PDB entry 5KVG | X-ray diffraction, 1.40 A resolution | chains E and H of the 3 polymer chains in the assembly

[Chain E]
Protein: ZIKA Envelope DIII
From: Zika virus
Reference sequence: A0A024B7W1 (A0A024B7W1_ZIKV); residues 299-407 here correspond to UniProt positions 589-697 (UniProt number = residue number + 290)
Chain sequence (110 residues; row label = number of the first residue in the row):
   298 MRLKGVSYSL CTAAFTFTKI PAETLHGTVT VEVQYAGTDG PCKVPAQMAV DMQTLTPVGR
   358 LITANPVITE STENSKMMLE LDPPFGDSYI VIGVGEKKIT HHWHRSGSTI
Not modelled in the structure: 405-407
Sequence notes: initiating methionine (298)
Disulfides: Cys-308/Cys-339

[Chain H]
Protein: ZV-67 Antibody Fab Heavy Chain
From: Mus musculus
Notes: antibody fragment or engineered binder
Chain sequence (219 residues; each row starts with the number of its first residue; note: 16 numbers in that range are skipped by the numbering (no residue carries them; nothing is unmodelled there); a row labelled like 82A-82C holds insertion residues (82A, then the next letters in order)):
     1 EAQLQQSGTG LARPGASVKL SCKASGYTFT SYGISWVTQR AGQGLEWIGV IY
   52A P
    53 RSGNTYYNEK FRGKATLTAD KSSSSAYMEL
82A-82C RGL
    83 TAEDSAVYFC ARENYGS
   101 VYWGQGTTLT VSSAKTTAPS VYPLAPVCGG TT
   135 GSSVTLGCLV KGYFPEPVTL
   156 TW
   162 NSGSLSSG
   171 VHTFPALLQS
   183 GLYTLSSSVT VTSN
   198 TWP
   202 SQTIT
   208 CNVAHPASST KVDKKI
   226 EPRVPI
Modified positions: Glu-1 (pyroglutamic acid; PCA)
Disulfides: Cys-22/Cys-92, Cys-142/Cys-208

[Chain E / chain H interface]
Contacting residue pairs (27):
  Thr-309(E) / Tyr-32(H)  hydrogen bond (backbone-side chain)
  Ala-310(E) / Tyr-32(H)  hydrophobic
  Ala-310(E) / Asn-96(H)
  Ala-311(E) / Asn-96(H)  hydrogen bond (backbone-side chain)
  Ala-311(E) / Tyr-97(H)
  Thr-313(E) / Tyr-97(H)
  Gln-331(E) / Tyr-97(H)
  Tyr-332(E) / Tyr-97(H)
  Ala-333(E) / Asn-96(H)
  Ala-333(E) / Tyr-97(H)
  Gly-334(E) / Ser-31(H)
  Thr-335(E) / Thr-30(H)  hydrogen bond (side chain-backbone)
  Thr-335(E) / Ser-31(H)  hydrogen bond (backbone-backbone)
  Thr-335(E) / Tyr-32(H)
  Thr-335(E) / Tyr-52(H)
  Thr-335(E) / Arg-53(H)  hydrogen bond (backbone-side chain)
  Asp-336(E) / Ser-31(H)
  Asp-336(E) / Arg-53(H)
  Gly-337(E) / Arg-53(H)  hydrogen bond (backbone-side chain)
  Ser-368(E) / Arg-53(H)
  Glu-370(E) / Tyr-52(H)
  Glu-370(E) / Asn-56(H)  hydrogen bond
  Glu-370(E) / Tyr-58(H)  hydrogen bond
  Asn-371(E) / Tyr-97(H)  hydrogen bond
  Lys-394(E) / Asn-96(H)  hydrogen bond (side chain-backbone)
  Lys-394(E) / Tyr-97(H)
  Lys-394(E) / Gly-98(H)  hydrogen bond (side chain-backbone)
Also at the interface, not in a pair above, chain E (16 interface residues in all): Phe-312
Also at the interface, not in a pair above, chain H (11 interface residues in all): Val-101

[In short]
The interface between chain E and chain H involves 16 residues on one side and 11 on the other, with 11
hydrogen bonds. Among the polar pairs are Thr-309(E)/Tyr-32(H), Ala-311(E)/Asn-96(H) and Thr-335(E)/Thr-30(H).
Here chain E is ZIKA Envelope DIII (Zika virus) and chain H is ZV-67 Antibody Fab Heavy Chain (Mus musculus).
Entry 5KVG (Zika specific antibody, ZV-67, bound to ZIKA envelope DIII) was determined by X-ray diffraction.
